7P79 - chains A and H of the 6 polymer chains in the assembly; structure by electron microscopy, 4.00 A resolution.

# Chain A
Name: Spike glycoprotein
From: Severe acute respiratory syndrome coronavirus 2
UniProtKB: P0DTC2 (SPIKE_SARS2); residue numbers follow UniProt; this construct covers 1-1208
Sequence (1288 residues; row label = number of the first residue in the row):
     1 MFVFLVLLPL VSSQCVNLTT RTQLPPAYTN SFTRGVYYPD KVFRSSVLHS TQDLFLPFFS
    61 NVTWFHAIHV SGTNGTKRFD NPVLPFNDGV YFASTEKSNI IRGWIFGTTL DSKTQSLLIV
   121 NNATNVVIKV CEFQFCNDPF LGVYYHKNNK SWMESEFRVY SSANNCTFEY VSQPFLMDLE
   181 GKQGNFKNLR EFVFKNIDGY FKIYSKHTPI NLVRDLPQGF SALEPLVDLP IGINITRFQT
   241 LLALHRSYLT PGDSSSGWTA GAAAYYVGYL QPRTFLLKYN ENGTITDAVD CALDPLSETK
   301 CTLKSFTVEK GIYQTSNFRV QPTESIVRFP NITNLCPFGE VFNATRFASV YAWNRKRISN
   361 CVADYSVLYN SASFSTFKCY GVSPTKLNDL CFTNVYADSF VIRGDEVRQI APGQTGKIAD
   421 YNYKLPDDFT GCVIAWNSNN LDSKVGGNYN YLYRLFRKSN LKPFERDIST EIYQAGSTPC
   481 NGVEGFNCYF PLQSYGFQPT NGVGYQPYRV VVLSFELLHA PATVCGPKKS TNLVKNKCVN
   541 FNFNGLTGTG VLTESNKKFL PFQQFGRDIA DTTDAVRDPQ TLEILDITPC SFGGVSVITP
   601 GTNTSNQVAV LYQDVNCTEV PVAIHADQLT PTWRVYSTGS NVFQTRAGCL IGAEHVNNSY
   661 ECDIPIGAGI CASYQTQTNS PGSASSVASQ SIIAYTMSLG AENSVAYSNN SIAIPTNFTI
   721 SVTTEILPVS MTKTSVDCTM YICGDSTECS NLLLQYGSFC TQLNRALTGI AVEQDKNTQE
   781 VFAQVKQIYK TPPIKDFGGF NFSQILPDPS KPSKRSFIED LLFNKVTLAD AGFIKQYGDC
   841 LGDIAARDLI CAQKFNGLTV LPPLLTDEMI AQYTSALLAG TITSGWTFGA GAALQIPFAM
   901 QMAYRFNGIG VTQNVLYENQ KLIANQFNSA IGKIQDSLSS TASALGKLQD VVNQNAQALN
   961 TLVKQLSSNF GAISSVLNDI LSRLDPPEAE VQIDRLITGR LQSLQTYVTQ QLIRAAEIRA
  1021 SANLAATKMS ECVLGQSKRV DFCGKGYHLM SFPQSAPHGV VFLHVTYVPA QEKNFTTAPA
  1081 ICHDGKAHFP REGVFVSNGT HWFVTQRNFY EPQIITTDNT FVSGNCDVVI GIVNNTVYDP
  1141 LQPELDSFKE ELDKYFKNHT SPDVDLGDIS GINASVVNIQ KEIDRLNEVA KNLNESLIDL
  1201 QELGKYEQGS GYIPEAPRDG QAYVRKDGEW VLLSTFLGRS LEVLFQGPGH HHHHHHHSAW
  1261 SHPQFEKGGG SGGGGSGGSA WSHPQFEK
Unresolved in the structure: 1-26, 68-81, 114-115, 144-166, 173-185, 243-262, 443-447, 471-489, 502, 621-640, 677-689, 812, 828-854, 1148-1288
Construct notes: engineered mutation Gly682 (Arg in P0DTC2), Ser683 (Arg in P0DTC2), Ser685 (Arg in P0DTC2), Pro986 (Lys in P0DTC2), Pro987 (Val in P0DTC2); expression tag (1209-1288)
UniProt features mapped onto this chain:
  - region: Asn280 to Cys301 (Putative superantigen), Arg403 to Asp405 (Integrin-binding motif), Asn448 to Phe456 (Immunodominant HLA epitope recognized by the CD8+), Pro681, Ala684 (Putative superantigen), Ser816 to Tyr837 (Fusion peptide 1), Lys835 to Phe855 (Fusion peptide 2), Asp1163 to Glu1202 (Heptad repeat 2)
  - site: Arg815, Ser816 (Cleavage)
  - glycosylation: Asn17 (N-linked (GlcNAc...) (complex) asparagine), Asn61 (N-linked (GlcNAc...) (hybrid) asparagine), Asn74 (N-linked (GlcNAc...) (complex) asparagine), Asn122 (N-linked (GlcNAc...) (hybrid) asparagine), Asn149 (N-linked (GlcNAc...) (complex) asparagine), Asn165 (N-linked (GlcNAc...) (complex) asparagine), Asn234 (N-linked (GlcNAc...) (high mannose) asparagine), Asn282 (N-linked (GlcNAc...) (complex) asparagine), Thr323 (O-linked (GalNAc) threonine), Ser325 (O-linked (HexNAc...) serine), Asn331 (N-linked (GlcNAc...) (complex) asparagine), Asn343 (N-linked (GlcNAc...) (complex) asparagine), Asn603 (N-linked (GlcNAc...) (hybrid) asparagine), Asn616 (N-linked (GlcNAc...) (complex) asparagine), Asn657 (N-linked (GlcNAc...) (complex) asparagine), Thr676 (O-linked (GlcNAc...) threonine), Thr678 (O-linked (GlcNAc...) threonine), Asn709 (N-linked (GlcNAc...) (high mannose) asparagine), Asn717 (N-linked (GlcNAc...) (hybrid) asparagine), Asn801 (N-linked (GlcNAc...) (hybrid) asparagine) and 6 more in UniProt
  - natural variant: Leu5 (L5F: In strain: Iota/B.1.526), Ser13 (S13I: In strain: Epsilon/B.1.427/B.1.429), Leu18 (L18F: In strain: Beta/B.1.351, Gamma/P.1 and 1 more), Thr19 (T19I: In strain: Omicron/BQ.1.1, Omicron/XBB.1.5 and 1 more; T19R: In strain: Delta/B.1.617.2, Omicron/BA.2 and 4 more), Thr20 (T20N: In strain: Gamma/P.1), Leu24 to Ala27 (sequence variant, change not given here; In strain: Omicron/BA.2, Omicron/BA.2.12.1 and 6 more), Pro26 (P26S: In strain: Gamma/P.1), Gln52 (Q52H: In strain: Omicron/EG.5.1), Ala67 (A67V: In strain: Eta/B.1.525, Omicron/BA.1), His69 to Val70 (deletion: In strain: Alpha/B.1.1.7, Eta/B.1.525 and 5 more), Gly75 (G75V: In strain: Lambda/C.37), Thr76 (T76I: In strain: Lambda/C.37), 82 further natural variant entries in UniProt
  - mutagenesis: His69 to Val70 (Increased incorporation of cleaved spike into virions), Asn121 (N121Q: Partial loss of biliverdin affinity), Arg190 (R190K: Partial loss of biliverdin affinity), Asn234 (N234Q: Increased resistance to neutralizing antibodies), Asn331 (N331Q: Reduced viral infectivity), Asn343 (N343Q: Reduced viral infectivity), Leu452 (L452R: Increased resistance to neutralizing antibodies. Decreases HLA binding to NF9 epitope. Increased binding affinity to human ACE2), Tyr453 (Y453F: Decreased HLA binding to NF9 epitope. Increased binding affinity to human ACE2), Ala475 (A475V: Increased resistance to neutralizing antibodies), Val483 (V483A: Increased resistance to neutralizing antibodies), Glu484 (E484D: Increased replication in human TMEM106B overexpressing cells), Phe490 (F490L: Increased resistance to neutralizing antibodies and human covalescent sera neutralization), 12 further mutagenesis entries in UniProt
Cystine bridges: Cys291-Cys301, Cys336-Cys361, Cys379-Cys432, Cys391-Cys525, Cys538-Cys590, Cys617-Cys649, Cys662-Cys671, Cys738-Cys760, Cys743-Cys749, Cys1032-Cys1043, Cys1082-Cys1126
Covalently attached groups: N-acetylglucosamine (NAG) linked to Asn717, Asn801
From the paper describing this entry:
  - mutagenesis - K417N, K417N/E484K/N501Y, E484K, N501Y: decreased binding to sybody#15 (chain H)

# Chain H
Name: sybody#15
From: synthetic construct
Notes: antibody fragment or engineered binder
Sequence (114 residues; numbered 1 to 110 plus 4 insertion-coded residues; the number before each row is that of its first residue; a row labelled like 82A-82C holds insertion residues (82A, then the next letters in order)):
     1 QVQLVESGGG LVQAGGSLRL SCAASGFPVK NFEMEWYRKA PGKEREWVAA IQ
   52A S
    53 GGVETYYADS VKGRFTISRD NAKNTVYLQM
82A-82C NSL
    83 KPEDTAVYYC FVYVGRSYIG QGTQVTVS
Cystine bridges: Cys22-Cys92

# How chain A and chain H interact
Contacting residue pairs (25; chain A residue first):
  Arg403(A) - Glu35(H)  salt bridge
  Arg403(A) - Tyr37(H)  hydrogen bond
  Arg403(A) - Tyr95(H)  hydrogen bond
  Gly416(A) - Gly97(H)
  Lys417(A) - Arg98(H)
  Lys417(A) - Ser99(H)  hydrogen bond (side chain-backbone)
  Tyr421(A) - Arg98(H)  hydrogen bond
  Tyr449(A) - Glu46(H)
  Tyr453(A) - Phe93(H)
  Tyr453(A) - Tyr95(H)
  Tyr453(A) - Ser99(H)
  Leu455(A) - Ser99(H)
  Phe456(A) - Arg98(H)
  Tyr495(A) - Tyr37(H)
  Gly496(A) - Tyr37(H)  hydrogen bond (backbone-side chain)
  Gly496(A) - Trp47(H)
  Gln498(A) - Asp61(H)  hydrogen bond
  Thr500(A) - Asp61(H)  hydrogen bond
  Thr500(A) - Lys64(H)
  Asn501(A) - Trp47(H)
  Asn501(A) - Tyr58(H)
  Val503(A) - Gln52(H)
  Val503(A) - Tyr58(H)  hydrogen bond (backbone-side chain)
  Gly504(A) - Gln52(H)
  Tyr505(A) - Glu33(H)
Other interface residues (no listed pair), chain A (19 interface residues in all): Asp405, Ser494, Gln506
Other interface residues (no listed pair), chain H (15 interface residues in all): Ala60
The authors on this interface:
  - hot spots on chain A (mutagenesis) - Q493R: decreased binding to Spike glycoprotein (chain A)

# Overview
19 residues of chain A face 15 of chain H across their interface, with 8 hydrogen bonds and 1 salt bridge.
Polar contacts include Arg403(A)-Glu35(H), Arg403(A)-Tyr37(H) and Arg403(A)-Tyr95(H). From the paper: K417N,
K417N/E484K/N501Y and E484K of chain A, among others, reduce binding to sybody#15 (chain H); Q493R of chain A
reduces binding to Spike glycoprotein (chain A).
Here chain A is Spike glycoprotein (Severe acute respiratory syndrome coronavirus 2) and chain H is sybody#15
(synthetic construct). Entry 7P79 (SARS-CoV-2 spike protein in complex with sybodyb#15 in a 1up/1up-out/1down
conformation) was determined by electron microscopy (same publication as 7P77, 7P78, 7P7A and 7P7B).
